1RMH - chains A and B of the 4 polymer chains in the assembly; structure by X-ray diffraction, 2.40 A resolution.

Chain A (and B):
Protein: Cyclophilin A
From: Homo sapiens
Notes: chain B of this document is another copy of the same molecule, construct and numbering; everything in this record applies to it too
UniProt: P05092 (CYPH_HUMAN); residues 2-165 here correspond to UniProt positions 1-164 (UniProt number = residue number - 1)
Sequence (164 residues; row label = number of the first residue in the row):
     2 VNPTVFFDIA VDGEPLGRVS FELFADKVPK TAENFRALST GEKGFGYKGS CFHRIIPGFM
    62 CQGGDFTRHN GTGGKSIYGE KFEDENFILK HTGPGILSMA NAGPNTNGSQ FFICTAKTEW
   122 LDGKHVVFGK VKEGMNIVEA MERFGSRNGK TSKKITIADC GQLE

Chain A / chain B interface:
Pairs across the interface (5; chain A residue first):
  K118(A) with R148(B), hydrogen bond (backbone-side chain)
  E120(A) with R148(B), salt bridge
  W121(A) with R148(B)
  R148(A) with E120(B), salt bridge; W121(B)
Other interface residues (no listed pair), chain A (5 interface residues in all): T119
Other interface residues (no listed pair), chain B (4 interface residues in all): K118

Summary:
The interface between chain A and chain B involves 5 residues on one side and 4 on the other, with 1 hydrogen
bond and 2 salt bridges. Polar pairs include E120(A)-R148(B) and K118(A)-R148(B).
Both chains are Cyclophilin A (Homo sapiens). Entry 1RMH (Recombinant cyclophilin A from human T cell) was
determined by X-ray diffraction.
